PDB entry 6DLC | X-ray diffraction, 3.26 A resolution | chains A and B

# Chain A
Molecule: Designed protein DHD1:234_A
Source organism: synthetic construct
Chain sequence (115 residues; numbered 0 to 114; the number before each row is that of its first residue; numbering starts at 0):
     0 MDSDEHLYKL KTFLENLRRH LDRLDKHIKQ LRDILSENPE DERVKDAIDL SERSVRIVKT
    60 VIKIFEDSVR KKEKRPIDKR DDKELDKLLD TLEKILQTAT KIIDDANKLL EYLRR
Unresolved in the structure: 0-5, 76-79

# Chain B
Molecule: Designed protein DHD1:234_B
Source organism: synthetic construct
Chain sequence (36 residues; row label = number of the first residue in the row):
   114 HGDPKVVETY VELLKRHEKA VKELLEIAKT HAKKVE
Unresolved in the structure: 114, 148-149

# Interface between chain A and chain B
Pairs across the interface (29):
  His19(A) with His130(B), hydrogen bond
  Leu23(A) with His130(B)
  His26(A) with Tyr123(B), hydrogen bond
  Leu30(A) with Tyr123(B)
  Ala46(A) with Leu127(B), hydrophobic
  Ser53(A) with His130(B), hydrogen bond
  Ile56(A) with Val134(B), hydrophobic; Leu138(B), hydrophobic
  Val60(A) with Leu138(B), hydrophobic; Ala141(B), hydrophobic
  Phe64(A) with Ala141(B), hydrophobic
  Leu84(A) with His144(B)
  Leu91(A) with Leu137(B), hydrophobic; Ile140(B), hydrophobic
  Ile94(A) with Ala133(B); Leu137(B), hydrophobic; Ile140(B), hydrophobic
  Ala98(A) with His130(B)
  Ile101(A) with Leu126(B); Arg129(B)
  Ile102(A) with His130(B)
  Asp104(A) with Leu126(B)
  Ala105(A) with Tyr123(B); Leu126(B)
  Leu108(A) with Tyr123(B); Leu126(B), hydrophobic
  Leu109(A) with Tyr123(B)
  Tyr111(A) with Val119(B), hydrophobic
  Leu112(A) with Val119(B), hydrophobic
Also at the interface, not in a pair above, chain A (28 interface residues in all): Phe12, Arg42, Ser50, Val57, Thr59, Leu87, Thr90
Also at the interface, not in a pair above, chain B (19 interface residues in all): Gly115, Val120, Thr122, Val124, Glu131, Glu136

# In short
The interface between chain A and chain B involves 28 residues on one side and 19 on the other, with 3
hydrogen bonds. Polar pairs include His19(A)-His130(B), His26(A)-Tyr123(B) and Ser53(A)-His130(B).
Here chain A is Designed protein DHD1:234_A and chain B is Designed protein DHD1:234_B, both from synthetic
construct. Entry 6DLC (Designed protein DHD1:234_A, Designed protein DHD1:234_B) was determined by X-ray
diffraction, deposited together with 6DKM, 6DLM and 6DMA.
